8UB4 - chains A and G of the 10 polymer chains in the assembly; structure by electron microscopy, 2.90 A resolution.

[Chain A]
Name: Cell division control protein 48
Organism: Saccharomyces cerevisiae
Notes: EC 3.6.4.6
UniProtKB: P25694 (CDC48_YEAST); residue numbers follow UniProt; this construct covers 1-835
Amino-acid sequence (835 residues; each row starts with the number of its first residue):
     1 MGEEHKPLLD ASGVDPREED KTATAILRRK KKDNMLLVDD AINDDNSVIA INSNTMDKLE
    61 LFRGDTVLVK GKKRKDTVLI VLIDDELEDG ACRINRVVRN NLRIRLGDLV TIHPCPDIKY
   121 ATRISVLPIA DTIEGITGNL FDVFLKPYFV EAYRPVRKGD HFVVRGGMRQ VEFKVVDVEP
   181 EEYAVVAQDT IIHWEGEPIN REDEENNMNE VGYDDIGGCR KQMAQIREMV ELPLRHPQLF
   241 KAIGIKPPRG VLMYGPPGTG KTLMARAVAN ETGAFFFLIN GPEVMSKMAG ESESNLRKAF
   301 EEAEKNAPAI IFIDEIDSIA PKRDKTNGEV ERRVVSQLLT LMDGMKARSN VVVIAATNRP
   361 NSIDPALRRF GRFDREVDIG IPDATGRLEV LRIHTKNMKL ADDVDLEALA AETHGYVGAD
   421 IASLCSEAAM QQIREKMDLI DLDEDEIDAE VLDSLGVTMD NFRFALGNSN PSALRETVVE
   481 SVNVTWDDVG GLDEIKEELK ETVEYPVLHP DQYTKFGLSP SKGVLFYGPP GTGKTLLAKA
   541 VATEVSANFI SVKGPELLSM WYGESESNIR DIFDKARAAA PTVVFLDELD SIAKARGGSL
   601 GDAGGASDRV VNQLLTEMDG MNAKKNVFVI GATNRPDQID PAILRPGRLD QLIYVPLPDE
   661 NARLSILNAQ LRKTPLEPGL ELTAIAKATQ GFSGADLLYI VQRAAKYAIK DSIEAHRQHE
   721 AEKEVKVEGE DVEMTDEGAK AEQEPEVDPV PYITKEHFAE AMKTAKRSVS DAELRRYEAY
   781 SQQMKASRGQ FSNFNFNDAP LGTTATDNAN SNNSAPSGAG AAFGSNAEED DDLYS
Not modelled in the structure: 1-210, 441-448, 725-746, 785-835
Curated features (UniProtKB/Swiss-Prot):
  - binding site (ATP): Pro257 to Leu263, Asn358, His394, Gly531 to Leu536
  - modified residue: Ser472 (Phosphoserine), Ser519 (Phosphoserine), Thr735 (Phosphothreonine), Ser770 (Phosphoserine)
  - cross-link (Glycyl lysine isopeptide (Lys-Gly)): Lys305 (interchain with G-Cter in ubiquitin), Lys322 (interchain with G-Cter in ubiquitin), Lys346 (interchain with G-Cter in ubiquitin), Lys522 (interchain with G-Cter in ubiquitin), Lys539 (interchain with G-Cter in ubiquitin), Lys594 (interchain with G-Cter in ubiquitin), Lys673 (interchain with G-Cter in ubiquitin)
  - mutagenesis: Lys261 (K261A: Moderate reduction in growth rate; K261T: Probable loss of ATP binding. Complete loss of catalytic activity), Glu315 (E315A: Moderate reduction in growth rate; E315D: Severe loss of catalytic activity without affecting cooperativity between the 2 ATP-binding regions. Slight reduction in growth rate ...), Asn358 (N358A: Slight reduction in growth rate. Restores cell growth; when associated with Q-315), Arg369 (R369A: No effect on growth rate. Restores cell growth; when associated with Q-315), Pro471 (P471A/S: Restores cell growth; when associated with Q-315), Arg475 (R475H: Restores cell growth; when associated with Q-315), Lys534 (K534A/T: Severe loss of catalytic activity. Lethal), Glu588 (E588D: Moderate reduction in growth rate; E588Q: Lethal), Arg645 (R645A: Lethal)
Reported in the primary citation:
  - binding site for Substrate (chain G): Lys287 to Ala289, Met560 to Tyr562
  - catalytic residues: Glu315, Arg369, Arg372, Glu588, Arg645, Arg648 (citing earlier work)
  - binding site for the ligand 08T: Arg369, Arg372, Arg645, Arg648

[Chain G]
Name: Substrate
Organism: Saccharomyces cerevisiae
Amino-acid sequence (22 residues; row label = number of the first residue in the row):
     1 AAAAAAAAAA AAAVAVAVAV AA

[Interface between chain A and chain G]
Residue-residue contacts (9; chain A residue first):
  Lys287(A) with Ala1(G)
  Ala289(A) with Ala1(G)
  Met560(A) with Val14(G), hydrogen bond (backbone-backbone)
  Trp561(A) with Ala11(G), hydrophobic; Ala12(G)
  Tyr562(A) with Ala12(G)
  Gly601(A) with Ala17(G)
  Asp602(A) with Ala17(G)
  Ala603(A) with Ala15(G)
Other interface residues (no listed pair), chain A (9 interface residues in all): Met288
Other interface residues (no listed pair), chain G (9 interface residues in all): Ala2, Ala13, Val16

[Summary]
Chain A and chain G each contribute 9 residues to their interface; the contacts include 1 hydrogen bond. The
hydrogen-bonded pair Met560(A)-Val14(G) is a backbone contact. From the paper: catalytic residues Glu315(A),
Arg369(A) and Arg372(A) among others; a binding site for the ligand 08T at Arg369(A), Arg372(A) and Arg645(A)
among others.
Here chain A is Cell division control protein 48 and chain G is Substrate, both from Saccharomyces cerevisiae.
Entry 8UB4 (Cdc48-Shp1 unfolding native substrate, consensus structure) was determined by electron microscopy
(same publication as 8U7T, 8U8I, 8U9C, 8U9P, 8U9Q, 8U9Z and 3 further entries).
